1ZPB - chain A; structure by X-ray diffraction, 2.10 A resolution.

[Chain A]
Name: Coagulation factor XI
Source organism: Homo sapiens
Notes: EC 3.4.21.27; fragment: Catalytic Domain
UniProtKB: P03951 (FA11_HUMAN); aligned to UniProt positions 388-624 over residues 16-244 (the alignment contains insertions or deletions, so no single offset holds)
Amino-acid sequence (238 residues; each row starts with the number of its first residue; note: 10 numbers in that range are skipped by the numbering (no residue carries them; nothing is unmodelled there); a row labelled like 37A-37D holds insertion residues (37A, then the next letters in order)):
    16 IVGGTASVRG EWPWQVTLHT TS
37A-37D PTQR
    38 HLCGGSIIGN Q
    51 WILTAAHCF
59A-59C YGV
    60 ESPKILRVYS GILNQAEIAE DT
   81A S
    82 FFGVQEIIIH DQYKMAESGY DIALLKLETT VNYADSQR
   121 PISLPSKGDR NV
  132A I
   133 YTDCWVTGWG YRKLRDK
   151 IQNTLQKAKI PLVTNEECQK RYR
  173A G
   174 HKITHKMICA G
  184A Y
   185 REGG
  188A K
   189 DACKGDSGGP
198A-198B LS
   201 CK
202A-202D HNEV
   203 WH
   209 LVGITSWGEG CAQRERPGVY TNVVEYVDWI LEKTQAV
Not modelled in the structure: 245
Differences from the reference sequence: engineered mutation Ala75 (Ser452 in P03951), Ala78 (Lys455 in P03951), Ala115 (Thr493 in P03951), Ser123 (Cys500 in P03951)
Swiss-Prot annotation at these positions:
  - active site (Charge relay system): His57, Asp102, Ser195
  - binding site (heparin): Lys170 to Arg173
  - glycosylation (N-linked (GlcNAc...) asparagine): Asn73 (complex), Asn113 (complex)
Disulfide bonds: Cys40-Cys58, Cys136-Cys201, Cys168-Cys182, Cys191-Cys219
Covalently attached groups: compound 995 linked to Ser195
Ligand contacts: 995 (4-methyl-pentanoic acid {1-[4-guanidino-1-(thiazole-2-carbonyl)-butylcarbamoyl]-2-methyl-propyl}-amide): His57, Ala97, Glu98, His174, Asp189, Ala190, Cys191, Lys192, Gly193, Asp194, Thr213, Ser214, Trp215, Gly216, Glu217, Gly218, Cys219, Gly226, Val227

[Summary]
Compound 995 is covalently linked to Ser195. Curated annotation (UniProt) lists 3 active-site residues and 4
heparin-binding residues.
Chain A is Coagulation factor XI (Homo sapiens); the structure, Crystal Structure of the Catalytic Domain of
Coagulation Factor XI in Complex with 4-Methyl-pentanoic acid
{1-[4-guanidino-1-(thiazole-2-carbonyl)-butylcarbamoyl]-2-methyl-propyl}-amide, was determined by X-ray
diffraction together with 1ZPC and 2FDA from the same study.
